PDB entry 1NUR | X-ray diffraction, 2.15 A resolution | chains A and B

# Chain A (and B)
Protein: FKSG76
Organism: Homo sapiens
Notes: chain B of this document is another copy of the same molecule, construct and numbering; everything in this record applies to it too
UniProtKB: Q96T66 (NMNA3_HUMAN); numbering as in UniProt (aligned over 1-252)
Sequence (252 residues; each row starts with the number of its first residue):
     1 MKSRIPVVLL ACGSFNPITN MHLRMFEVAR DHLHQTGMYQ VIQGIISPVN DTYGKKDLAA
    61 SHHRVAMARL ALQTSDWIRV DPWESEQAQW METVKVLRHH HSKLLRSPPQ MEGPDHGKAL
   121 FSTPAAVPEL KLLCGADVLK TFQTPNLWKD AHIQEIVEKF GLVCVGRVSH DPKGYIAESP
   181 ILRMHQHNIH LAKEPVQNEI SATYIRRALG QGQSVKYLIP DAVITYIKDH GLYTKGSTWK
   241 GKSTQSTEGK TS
Unresolved in the structure: 1-2, 106-125, 236-252 (chain B: 1-3, 107-126, 235-252)
Curated features (UniProtKB/Swiss-Prot):
  - binding site (NAD(+)): S14, F15, W90, T93, G135, D137, L147, W148, R167, N198
  - binding site (ATP): H22, K56, K140, T203 to R206

# Chain A / chain B interface
Contacting residue pairs (40):
  Y53(A) with P145(B)
  G54(A) with P145(B)
  K55(A) with F142(B), hydrogen bond (side chain-backbone); Q143(B); W148(B); D150(B), salt bridge; I153(B)
  K56(A) with Q143(B), hydrogen bond; E178(B)
  Q143(A) with K55(B); K56(B)
  T144(A) with L147(B)
  L147(A) with T144(B)
  V168(A) with V168(B), hydrophobic; E199(B)
  S169(A) with S201(B)
  D171(A) with S201(B); T203(B); Y204(B); R207(B), salt bridge
  K173(A) with R207(B)
  G174(A) with T203(B); R207(B)
  Y175(A) with T203(B)
  E178(A) with K55(B), salt bridge; K56(B); D57(B); R206(B), salt bridge
  S179(A) with K56(B)
  N198(A) with S169(B)
  S201(A) with S169(B); D171(B)
  T203(A) with D171(B); G174(B); Y175(B)
  Y204(A) with D171(B)
  R206(A) with E178(B), salt bridge
  R207(A) with D171(B), salt bridge; K173(B); G174(B)
Other interface residues (no listed pair), chain A (23 interface residues in all): P145, P180
Other interface residues (no listed pair), chain B (25 interface residues in all): Y53

# In short
The interface between chain A and chain B involves 23 residues on one side and 25 on the other; the contacts
include 2 hydrogen bonds and 6 salt bridges. Polar pairs include K55(A)-D150(B), D171(A)-R207(B) and
E178(A)-K55(B).
Chain A and chain B are both FKSG76 (Homo sapiens); the structure, CRYSTAL STRUCTURE OF HUMAN CYTOSOLIC
NMN/NaMN ADENYLYLTRANSFERASE, was determined by X-ray diffraction, deposited together with 1NUQ, 1NUS, 1NUT
and 1NUU.
